8TOC - chains R and BP of the 181 polymer chains in the assembly; structure by electron microscopy, 3.11 A resolution.

# Chain R
Molecule: 4269-nt RNA strand
From: Bacteria abnormis
Sequence (4269 nucleotides; numbered 1 to 4269; the number before each row is that of its first residue):
     1 GGAGUGAACC CCGGAGGGGG UUCGCUGAAA GCCGAAUCGA AUUCGACUUU GCGUGAUUCA
    61 CAUCACGUCU UACUCACGAU ACUAGUACCG CGAGUUAUCU UGUGGUAAUU AAAAACUACC
   121 AGGAGAUAAC UUUAUGAAGA AAAGGACAAA AGCCUUGCUU CCCUAUGCGG UUUUCAUCAU
   181 ACUCAGCUUU CAACUAACAU UGUUGACUGC CUUGUUUAUG UAUUACCAUU AUACCUUUUA
   241 GGAGAUGGUG UCAUGAACAU GUACAAAUGG GUACCUGAAA GUAUCCGCGA UUCUGGCGAG
   301 GGGCAACCCU CUUAUUCAAA UAAUGGUGAU UAUGCACCGA GCGGCCCUUG GGUUGCUGCG
   361 GGUAUUCAUA CCAUGCCACA AUCGCUGCGG GAUUCCAUGA GAAAUUCUAU CAUGGUCACC
   421 GCGCAAGCUC GUCGUGAUGU CAUUGGCCCC GAAUGGGGCC CUGACGGACG CUUUACUGGA
   481 UAUGCUUCAG UGAUCGGGAC ACCUGAUCCU AAGCCUGCUG AUAUUGUGAA CAAGUUUACA
   541 GUUGAACGCA GACCGGUCAG CAACGGAAAU UUUCAACAGC GUGUGAAAGC UGGUGACAUU
   601 GUUGUUGCAC CGUAUACCAG UGAUGGAAAG AUUACUGUUA AACUAGUCGC CGGUCAGAAG
   661 GACAUUUCAA GUACUCCUGA UUACGAUUAU CGAAUUGACA GUAGUUUGGC GUCAUCCGCC
   721 GGAUUUGUUG UUGCUGGUGA ACGUUGGUAU UAUACCAAAC GUCACUUCAU UAUCCCUCGU
   781 UACUUCCAAA ACUGGCGCAU GCGCCGGCGU AAGUACGUAA CUGGUUGGGU AAUGCCAACG
   841 UUUUAUAGUC CGAAAGAGAU UUUUAAUCGC CUUAAGGAUU CGUUGGUACC AGAUACUGGG
   901 UUAGUCACCC AAGUUUGGGC AGACAACAAC ACAAAACGGA UGGAUUUCCU CACCGCUAUG
   961 GCUGAAAUCC CACAGACUCU CUCUUCUUUU CUCGAUGCGU UGGGUUACCU CGGAUCGCUU
  1021 AUUAAAGAUU UUAAACGUCG UCGCUUCUUU UUAAAUAAAG CGCAUCAACG UAUCCGUAAU
  1081 AAGCUCGGGG UGUCUUUCGC AGAAAGAAGA UCACAAAUUG UAUCUAAGUA CGAUCGUAAG
  1141 AUCGCAUCUG CCCGUAAGCC UGCAAUUAUU GUAAAAUUGC GGCAACGGAA AGAAAAGGCC
  1201 UUAAAAGCCC UAGAUAAAAU GCGUGUUCGA GAGGAAAAGA AAAUGAUACG UGAAUUUGCC
  1261 ACUCAGGCAG CCUCACUAUG GCUUUCUUUU CGGUACGAGA UCAUGCCGCU UUAUUAUCAA
  1321 UCUCAGGACG UAUUGGACGU AAUUGCCAAC UCGACUUCUG AAUUUAUGAC AUCGCGGGAC
  1381 UUUGUUGCUA AAGCAAUCAA CAUUGGAAUU CCUUUGGAAU GGAAUCUUGA UCAAGAAAAC
  1441 UUGGUUUCUC AACCGAGACA CAAUGUGAUG GUUAAAUCAA AAUUGUCACC CGAAAACAAC
  1501 AUCGGGAAGA CUCUUUCAGU UAAUCCAUUU ACAACAGCUU GGGAGCUGUU GACAUUGUCC
  1561 UUCGUCGUCG ACUGGUUUGU CAACUUUGGU GACGUCAUCG CAGGGUUUAC UGGCGGUUAC
  1621 UCAGAUGAUU CUGGGGCAAC UGCUAGUUGG CGCUUUGAUG AUAAAAAGGU AUUCCACUUA
  1681 AAGAAUAUCC CCUCAGCUAU GGUGAUCGUC GACAUUAACU UCUACACCCG UCAGGUCAUU
  1741 GACCCGCGGC UGUGCGGGGG GCUUGCUUUC UCCCCCAAAC UUAACCUUUU CCGGUAUCUU
  1801 GACGCCAUGA GUUUAUCAUG GAAUCGAUCU CGUUUAAAGA UCAGUCGAGC UACUUGACAA
  1861 UUUUCUGCGC ACCCAUCCCG GGUGGCGCCC AAAGUGAGGA AAAUCACAUG GCAAAUAAGC
  1921 CAAUGCAACC GAUCACAUCU ACAGCAAAUA AAAUUGUGUG GAGUGAUCCA ACUCGUUUAU
  1981 CAACUACAUU UUCAGCAAGU CUGUUACGCC AACGUGUUAA AGUUGGUAUA GCCGAACUGA
  2041 AUAAUGUUUC AGGUCAAUAU GUAUCUGUUU AUAAGCGUCC UGCACCUAAA CCGGAAGGUU
  2101 GUGCAGAUGC CUGUGUCAUU AUGCCGAAUG AAAACCAAUC CAUUCGCACA GUGAUUUCAG
  2161 GGUCAGCCGA AAACUUGGCU ACCUUAAAAG CAGAAUGGGA AACUCACAAA CGUAACGUUG
  2221 ACACACUCUU CGCGAGCGGC AACGCCGGUU UGGGUUUCCU UGACCCUACU GCGGCUAUCG
  2281 UAUCGUCUGA UACUACUGCU UAAGUGGUGA UUACUGUGCC UAAAAGUCAA AAUAAACGAC
  2341 AAAUAAGACG CAGUUCUUCC GUUAAUUACA AGAAUAUCGU UAAAGCUUGC AAUGAUGCAA
  2401 UGCUAAACGC UUGUGAUCAA CUGAAGUCCA CGAGUAUUCC UGCUUUCCAA UCAAACGUCC
  2461 UUUCGGAUGU UCUUUCCCUC UCUGAUGCGG CCGACAUAAC AGUCAAGCAC CGAAUUGUUU
  2521 CUAAAUUCGG CGAGCCUGCU GGGUCGAGCC UCCGCGACGU UGCUUUUAAC AAUUAUAAAU
  2581 UGUUCGAACA ACAUCUUGGG AGCAUUCCUC AGAUUACUAA UCUGUGGCAG GAAGGAAAAG
  2641 AGUUUUUCUU UUUGCGGAAA GCAAAGGCUA ACUUGGGUAA AUGGUUAAAA ACAUUUAAAC
  2701 UUGACUAUAA UUCUAUUACA GUCGAGUUCA CCCCAGGUGA GUCUUAUACC UCGGCCACUG
  2761 GGCACGUAUC GGUGUUUGCU AAGCUUUCCA ACUUAGCUCA CUGGACAUGC ACUGCUGACG
  2821 UCGUUGAUGA UGUUUGCCAU CUAGUGUAUU AUAAUCGCGG CCUAAAGGCU GCCGCUAGAA
  2881 AACACAUCGG UCUGAUGGUC CCAAUUGAGG GAGAGUCUGG GUUUGACACC UUUUCUCGCC
  2941 ACCUCAUGGG UGUUAUAUCC AUCGUUCCUG GGGCCCGCGG CGCAUCCGUG CCGAAGAACC
  3001 AGGAAACGGA CCGUUUUAUC GACGUUGAAC CCACUUUCAA UAUGAUUCUC CAGCGUUGGG
  3061 UAGCGGGCGA AAUUACUCGC UGCUUAACUU UAGCUAAGAA UCAUCUUGGC GCAUCACGGA
  3121 AUAUUAACGG UAAAGUUGUA UUUCACGAUG CUCAAGAAUU GCACAAAGAA AUGAUCCGAG
  3181 AUCUUUCUUA UGCUACUAUU GAUUUUUCAA ACGCUUCUGA UAGCGUCUUG CUGUGGGUGG
  3241 UACAGCUUCU UUUUCCGAAG CAUGUAUCGU AUGUUUUGAC ACAGUAUCGU UCGUCGACUG
  3301 UCCAACUCGG UUCAGAUCUU AUCGAACCGA AUAAACUUUC AAGUAUGGGA AAUGGUUUUA
  3361 CUUUUGAAGU AAUGACCCUC CUCUUACUGU CGAUAGGUAG AAUCUUUGAU CCUACCUGCC
  3421 GGGUUUACGG AGAUGAUGUU AUCAUCAAAG CAGAAGUAGC CGACGAUUUC AUCAACACUG
  3481 UGUCAUCCAU UGCCUUCAUG ACGAACAAUA AGAAGACCUU UUUGAAGGGU CUCUUUCGUG
  3541 AAUCAUGCGG UGCUUUCCAA UUUGACACAU UUGACAUCCA GUCAUUUGAG UUCGAAUGGG
  3601 CUGAUAAUUU UACUGACGUU AUUGCGAUCU GCAACAAACU GAAGUUAAUU AUCGACGCUG
  3661 CUCAAUGCAA CGAAGCAGUA AUAGCAAUAU UACGCAAUGC GCAUACCGUC AUCUGUGAAU
  3721 GCAUCCCUGU UCUUUGCAAG GGACCGCAGC CGCCUGAUUU CAACCUCUUU UUAUCUCAAU
  3781 AUGUUUAUGA UGAUAAUUGG AAGAAGAAAC AGAUGAAAUC UGAUUUAGCC AUAACUAAGC
  3841 UAAAUAGACU CGUUGAUAAA CAAUGGGGUU UCUUUUCAGC UACACAUCAU CACCCUGAGG
  3901 AAUUAUGUUA CGUAAACAUU CCUGUUUACG UCCCUCGUCG UGAUUCUGUU CAUGCUGGCC
  3961 AGAAUCUUUU CGUUGACCUU UCAAAUCUUU ACGCUUUACG UUUUACCAAA UCAACGGUAA
  4021 GAGGUAAAGG UAAAUGGGUC AAUGUUCCCC ACUGGGUUAC ACCGGUUGGU UCAAUUUAUC
  4081 GUGCUUCCCG UAUCAGACAG CAAUACCCUA ACAUAGGGGA AUUGCCUACC UGCUACUGGU
  4141 CACCACAUCA GUUGGACUUG AUCACCUCCU AAUAAAUCUU UACGAUUUAU AAUAAUGGUA
  4201 UGUACUAUGA GUAUGUAUGU AGGUUGAAAA CCCUACCCGC UUAGGAUUGC UUAGCAGUCC
  4261 UUCCCGGCA

# Chain BP
Name: Coat protein
From: Acinetobacter phage AP205
UniProtKB: Q9AZ42 (Q9AZ42_9VIRU); residues 1-129 here correspond to UniProt positions 2-130 (UniProt number = residue number + 1)
Amino-acid sequence (129 residues; each row starts with the number of its first residue):
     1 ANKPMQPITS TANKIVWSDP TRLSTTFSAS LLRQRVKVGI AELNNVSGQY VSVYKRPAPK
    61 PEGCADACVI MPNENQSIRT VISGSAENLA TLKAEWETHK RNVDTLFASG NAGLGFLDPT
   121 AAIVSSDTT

# How chain R and chain BP interact
Contacting residue pairs (20; chain R residue first):
  U1797(R) / Asn-75(BP)  hydrogen bond to the base
  C1798(R) / Asn-75(BP)  sugar contact
  C1798(R) / Ser-77(BP)  phosphate contact
  U1799(R) / Val-53(BP)  sugar contact
  U1799(R) / Ser-77(BP)  hydrogen bond to the phosphate
  U1799(R) / Arg-79(BP)  salt bridge to the phosphate
  U1800(R) / Lys-14(BP)  sugar contact
  U1800(R) / Arg-79(BP)  salt bridge to the phosphate
  A1810(R) / Lys-37(BP)  sugar contact
  A1810(R) / Val-38(BP)  hydrogen bond to the sugar
  G1811(R) / Lys-37(BP)  hydrogen bond to the sugar
  G1811(R) / Val-38(BP)  sugar contact
  G1811(R) / Ile-40(BP)  sugar contact
  C1817(R) / Gln-34(BP)  hydrogen bond to the phosphate
  C1817(R) / Val-36(BP)  sugar contact
  A1818(R) / Gln-34(BP)  hydrogen bond to the phosphate
  A1818(R) / Asn-45(BP)  hydrogen bond to the phosphate
  A1818(R) / Ser-83(BP)  phosphate contact
  U1819(R) / Ser-47(BP)  phosphate contact
  U1819(R) / Ser-83(BP)  hydrogen bond to the phosphate
Interface residues without a listed pair, chain R (10 interface residues in all): U1812
Interface residues without a listed pair, chain BP (17 interface residues in all): Ser-28, Arg-35, Gly-39, Val-51

# Overview
10 residues of chain R face 17 of chain BP across their interface, with 8 hydrogen bonds and 2 salt bridges.
Among the polar pairs are U1797(R)/Asn-75(BP), A1810(R)/Val-38(BP) and G1811(R)/Lys-37(BP).
Chain R is a 4269-nt RNA strand (Bacteria abnormis) and chain BP is Coat protein (Acinetobacter phage AP205);
the structure, Acinetobacter phage AP205, was determined by electron microscopy together with 8TOB, 8TV9,
8TVA, 8TW2 and 8TWC from the same study.
